4F9E - chain A; structure by X-ray diffraction, 2.75 A resolution.

== Chain A ==
Protein: Transmembrane protein 173
Source organism: Homo sapiens
Notes: fragment: C-terminal Domain
UniProtKB: Q86WV6 (TM173_HUMAN); numbering as in UniProt (aligned over 139-379)
Amino-acid sequence (265 residues; each row starts with the number of its first residue):
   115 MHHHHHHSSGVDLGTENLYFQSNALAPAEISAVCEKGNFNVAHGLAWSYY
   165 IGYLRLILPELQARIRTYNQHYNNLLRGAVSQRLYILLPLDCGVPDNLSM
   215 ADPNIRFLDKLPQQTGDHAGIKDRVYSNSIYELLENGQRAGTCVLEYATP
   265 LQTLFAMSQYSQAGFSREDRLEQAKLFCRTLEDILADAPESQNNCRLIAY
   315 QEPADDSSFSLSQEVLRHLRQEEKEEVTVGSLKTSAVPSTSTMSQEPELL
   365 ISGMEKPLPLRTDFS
Disordered / not traced: 115-153, 229-238, 318-319, 339-379
Differences from the reference sequence: initiating methionine (115); expression tag (116-138)
UniProt features mapped onto this chain:
  - region: E340 to S379 (C-terminal tail (CTT))
  - motif: L363 to S366 (pLxIS motif)
  - binding site (2',3'-cGAMP): S162, Y167, R238, T263
  - binding site (3',3'-c-di-GMP): S162, Y167, R238 to S241, T263
  - binding site (2',3'-cUAMP): Y167, R238, T263
  - modified residue: T229 (Phosphothreonine), S241 (Phosphoserine), T354 (Phosphothreonine), S355 (Phosphoserine), T356 (Phosphothreonine), S358 (Phosphoserine), S366 (Phosphoserine)
  - cross-link (Glycyl lysine isopeptide (Lys-Gly)): K150 (interchain with G-Cter in ubiquitin), K236 (interchain with G-Cter in ubiquitin), K338 (interchain with G-Cter in SUMO)
  - natural variant: V147 (V147L: In SAVI), N154 (N154S: In SAVI), V155 (V155M: In SAVI), H232 (H232R: Activated by both 2'-3' linked cGAMP and 3'-3' linked cGAMP), R284 (R284S: Found in a 9-month-old patient who died following a fever and severe neck abscess without indication of any severe bacterial infection)
  - mutagenesis: K150 (K150R: Abolishes ubiquitination, homodimerization and subsequent production of IFN-beta), F153 (F153A: Partially constitutively active mutant that promotes the production of type I interferon in absence of cGAMP ligand), G158 (G158A: Constitutively active mutant that promotes the production of type I interferon in absence of cGAMP ligand; G158E: Abolished homodimerization and activation ...), S162 (S162A: Slight decrease in c-di-GMP-binding. Renders the enzyme sensitive to 5,6-dimethylxanthenone 4-acetic acid (DMXAA) drug, leading to activation of the STING1 pathway ...), G166 (G166S: Slight decrease in c-di-GMP-binding), R178 to R180 (Abolishes the endoplasmic reticulum location), G230 (G230I: Renders the enzyme sensitive to 5,6-dimethylxanthenone 4-acetic acid (DMXAA) drug, leading to activation of the STING1 pathway), K236 (K236R: Loss of deubiquitination by USP44), R238 to Y240 (Strong decrease in cGAMP-binding without affecting interaction with TBK1. Abolished ability to induce autophagy), R238 (R238A: Abolished cGAMP-binding. Abolished ability to induce autophagy), Y240 (Y240A: Abolished cGAMP-binding; Y240S: Strong decrease in c-di-GMP-binding), N242 (N242A: Strong decrease in c-di-GMP and cGAMP-binding), 27 further mutagenesis entries in UniProt
From the paper describing this entry:
  - self-association interface (contacts with another copy of this molecule); pairs are residue here / residue on that copy: Y164-Y274 (hydrogen bond), Q276-D301, V155, H157, W161, Y164, I165, T267, M271, Y274, Q276
  - specificity-determining residues: Y167, E260 (proposed by the authors, not directly observed)

== Overview ==
From UniProt: 4 residues binding 2',3'-cGAMP, 7 residues binding 3',3'-c-di-GMP, 3 residues binding
2',3'-cUAMP and 46 mutagenesis sites. The paper reports specificity determinants Y167 and E260; a
self-association interface involving V155, H157 and W161 among others.
Chain A is Transmembrane protein 173 (Homo sapiens); the structure, Cyclic di-GMP Sensing via the Innate
Immune Signaling Protein STING, was determined by X-ray diffraction, deposited together with 4F9G.
